Entry 7PXB (electron microscopy, 4.00 A resolution); this record covers chains C and F of the 7 polymer chains in the assembly.

# Chain C (and F)
Molecule: AAA ATPase forming ring-shaped complexes
Source organism: Mycobacterium tuberculosis
Notes: chain F of this document is another copy of the same molecule, construct and numbering; everything in this record applies to it too
UniProt: A0A045JPX7 (A0A045JPX7_MYCTX); residues 1-609 here = UniProt positions 1-609
Amino-acid sequence (609 residues; row label = number of the first residue in the row):
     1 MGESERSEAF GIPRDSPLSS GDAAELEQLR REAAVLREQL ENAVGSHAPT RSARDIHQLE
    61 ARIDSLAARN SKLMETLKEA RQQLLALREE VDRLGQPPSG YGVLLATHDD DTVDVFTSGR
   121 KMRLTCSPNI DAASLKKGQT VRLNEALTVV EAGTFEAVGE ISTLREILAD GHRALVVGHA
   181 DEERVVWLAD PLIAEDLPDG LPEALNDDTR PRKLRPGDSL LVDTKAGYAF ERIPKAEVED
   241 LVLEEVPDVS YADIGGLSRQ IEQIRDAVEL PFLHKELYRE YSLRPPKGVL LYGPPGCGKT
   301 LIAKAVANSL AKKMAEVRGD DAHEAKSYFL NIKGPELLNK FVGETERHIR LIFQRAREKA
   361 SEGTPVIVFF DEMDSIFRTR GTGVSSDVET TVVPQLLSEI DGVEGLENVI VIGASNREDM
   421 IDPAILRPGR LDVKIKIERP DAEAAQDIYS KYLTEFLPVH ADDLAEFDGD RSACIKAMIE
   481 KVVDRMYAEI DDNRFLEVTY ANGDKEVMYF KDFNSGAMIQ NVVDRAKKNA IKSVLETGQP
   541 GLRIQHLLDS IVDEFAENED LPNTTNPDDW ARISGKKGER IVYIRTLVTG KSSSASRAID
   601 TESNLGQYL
Unresolved in the structure: 1-96, 194-210, 316-325, 588-609 (chain F: 1-96, 194-210, 591-609)
Residues lining bound ligands: ATP (adenosine-5'-triphosphate): Asp253, Ile254, Gly255, Pro295, Gly296, Cys297, Gly298, Lys299, Thr300, Leu301, Asp371, Ile448, Tyr452, Gly516, Ala517, Gln520
What the authors report for this chain:
  - mutagenesis - K340A: abolished catalytic activity on ATP
  - mutagenesis - K340A: decreased catalytic activity on PupDHFR

# How chain C and chain F interact
Pairs across the interface - 75 pairs, chain C then chain F:
  Asp114(C) with Tyr101(F)
  Lys121(C) with Tyr101(F)
  Met122(C) with Pro98(F); Ser99(F); Gly100(F), hydrogen bond (side chain-backbone)
  Arg123(C) with Pro98(F); Ser99(F), hydrogen bond (backbone-backbone); Tyr101(F), hydrogen bond; Arg142(F); Glu151(F), salt bridge
  Thr125(C) with Pro97(F)
  Glu166(C) with Lys235(F), salt bridge
  Ile167(C) with Lys235(F)
  Leu168(C) with Lys235(F)
  Arg173(C) with Glu156(F), salt bridge; Ala157(F), hydrogen bond (side chain-backbone); Val158(F); Leu221(F)
  Leu175(C) with Ile161(F), hydrophobic; Lys235(F)
  Asp181(C) with His179(F)
  Glu182(C) with Glu160(F); His179(F), salt bridge
  Glu183(C) with Glu160(F); Ile161(F)
  Arg184(C) with Gly159(F); Glu160(F)
  Val185(C) with Val158(F); Gly159(F); Ile161(F), hydrophobic
  Trp187(C) with Glu156(F), hydrogen bond
  Tyr278(C) with Ile531(F), hydrophobic
  Tyr281(C) with Leu457(F); Pro458(F), hydrophobic; Lys527(F); Ala530(F); Ile531(F), hydrophobic; Gly541(F), hydrogen bond (side chain-backbone); Leu542(F)
  Ser282(C) with Lys527(F), hydrogen bond (backbone-side chain)
  Leu283(C) with Asp524(F); Lys527(F); Ile531(F), hydrophobic
  Arg284(C) with Gln520(F)
  Phe341(C) with Lys340(F)
  Val342(C) with Asn339(F); Lys340(F), hydrogen bond (backbone-backbone)
  Glu344(C) with Lys340(F), salt bridge
  Arg350(C) with Pro335(F), hydrogen bond (side chain-backbone); Glu336(F), hydrogen bond (side chain-backbone); Leu338(F)
  Ser386(C) with Ser385(F), hydrogen bond
  Asp387(C) with Ser385(F)
  Thr391(C) with Leu338(F)
  Pro394(C) with Glu372(F); Ser375(F)
  Gln395(C) with Pro335(F); Glu336(F)
  Ser398(C) with Lys333(F)
  Gly402(C) with Thr300(F); Lys304(F), hydrogen bond (backbone-side chain)
  Val403(C) with Glu244(F); Pro247(F), hydrophobic; Thr300(F); Lys304(F); Asn331(F); Lys333(F)
  Glu404(C) with Glu244(F); Asn331(F); Lys333(F)
  Arg427(C) with Pro295(F); Gly296(F)
  Pro428(C) with Asn521(F)
  Gly429(C) with Asn521(F), hydrogen bond (backbone-side chain)
  Lys434(C) with Glu557(F), salt bridge
Also at the interface, not in a pair above, chain C (54 interface residues in all): His108, Arg120, Leu124, Leu147, Ala180, Val186, Gly227, Asp266, His274, Glu280, Gly343, Glu346, Arg347, Thr390, Leu397, Asp432
Also at the interface, not in a pair above, chain F (55 interface residues in all): Ser118, Thr140, Ile233, Ala236, Glu245, Phe369, Arg378, Val388, Ala517, Lys528, Lys532, Leu535

# Summary
Chain C and chain F form an interface of 54 and 55 residues respectively; the contacts include 13 hydrogen
bonds and 6 salt bridges. Polar contacts include Arg123(C)-Glu151(F), Glu166(C)-Lys235(F) and
Arg173(C)-Glu156(F). The paper reports that K340A of chain C abolishes catalytic activity on ATP; K340A of
chain C reduces catalytic activity on PupDHFR.
Chain C and chain F are both AAA ATPase forming ring-shaped complexes (Mycobacterium tuberculosis); the
structure, Substrate-engaged mycobacterial Proteasome-associated ATPase - focused 3D refinement (state B), was
determined by electron microscopy together with 7PX9, 7PXA, 7PXC and 7PXD from the same study.
